Entry 2WA1 (X-ray diffraction, 2.00 A resolution); this record covers chain A.

# Chain A
Name: Non-structural protein 5
From: Modoc virus
Reference sequence: Q8QL64 (Q8QL64_9FLAV); residues 1-268 here correspond to UniProt positions 2477-2744 (UniProt number = residue number + 2476)
Sequence (276 residues; row label = number of the first residue in the row; numbers below 1 keep their minus sign (Met-7 is residue -7)):
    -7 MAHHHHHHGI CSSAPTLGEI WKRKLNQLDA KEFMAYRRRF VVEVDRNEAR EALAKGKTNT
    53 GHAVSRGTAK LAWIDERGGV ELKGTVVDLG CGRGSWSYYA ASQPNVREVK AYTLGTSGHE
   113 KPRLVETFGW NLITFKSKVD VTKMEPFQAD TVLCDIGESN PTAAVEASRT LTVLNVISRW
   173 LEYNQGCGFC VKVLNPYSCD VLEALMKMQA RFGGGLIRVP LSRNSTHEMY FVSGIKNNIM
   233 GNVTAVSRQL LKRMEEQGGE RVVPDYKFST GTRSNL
Not modelled in the structure: -7 to 0, 35-56, 249-268
Disulfide bonds: Cys3-Cys191
Construct notes: engineered mutation Thr77 (Ser2553 in Q8QL64), Ser87 (Gly2563 in Q8QL64), Thr134 (Arg2610 in Q8QL64), Ala202 (Arg2678 in Q8QL64)

# In short
Chain A is Non-structural protein 5 (Modoc virus); the structure, Structure of the methyltransferase domain
from Modoc Virus, a Flavivirus with No Known Vector (NKV), was determined by X-ray diffraction together with
2WA2 from the same study.
